5GAR - chains R and S of the 26 polymer chains in the assembly; structure by electron microscopy, 6.40 A resolution (low resolution: residue-level contacts below are approximate; hydrogen-bond / salt-bridge calls are withheld).

== Chain R (and S) ==
Name: Vacuolar type ATP synthase subunit
Source organism: Thermus thermophilus
Notes: chain S of this document is another copy of the same molecule, construct and numbering; everything in this record applies to it too
Reference sequence: P74900 (P74900_THETH); residues -18 to 80 here correspond to UniProt positions 1-99 (UniProt number = residue number + 19)
Sequence (99 residues; numbered -18 to 80; the number before each row is that of its first residue; numbers below 1 keep their minus sign (Met-18 is residue -18)):
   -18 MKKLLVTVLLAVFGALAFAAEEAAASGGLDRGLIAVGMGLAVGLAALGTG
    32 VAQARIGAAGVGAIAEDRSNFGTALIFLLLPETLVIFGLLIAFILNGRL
Not modelled in the structure: -18 to 0
What the authors report for this chain:
  - catalytic residues: Glu63 (citing earlier work)

== How chain R and chain S interact ==
Residue-residue contacts - 15 pairs, chain R then chain S:
  Asp11(R) with Ser7(S)
  Arg12(R) with Ser7(S)
  Gly18(R) with Ala16(S); Val17(S); Gly20(S)
  Gly29(R) with Gly31(S)
  Ala33(R) with Gly31(S)
  Ile75(R) with Glu3(S)
  Leu76(R) with Glu2(S); Glu3(S)
  Asn77(R) with Ala5(S); Ala6(S)
  Gly78(R) with Glu3(S); Ala5(S)
  Arg79(R) with Ala4(S)
Interface residues without a listed pair, chain R (17 interface residues in all): Leu14, Leu21, Ala22, Leu25, Val32, Arg36, Ile37
Interface residues without a listed pair, chain S (17 interface residues in all): Gly9, Gly13, Gly24, Ala27, Leu28, Ala35, Ala39

== Overview ==
The chain R/chain S interface involves 17 residues from each chain. The paper reports the catalytic residue
Glu63(R).
Chain R and chain S are both Vacuolar type ATP synthase subunit (Thermus thermophilus); the structure, Thermus
thermophilus V/A-ATPase, conformation 1, was determined by electron microscopy (same publication as 5GAS).
